Entry 3M3L (X-ray diffraction, 1.85 A resolution); this record covers chains A and D.

[Chain A (and D)]
Name: Glutamate receptor 2
Organism: Rattus norvegicus
Notes: chain D of this document is another copy of the same molecule, construct and numbering; everything in this record applies to it too
Reference sequence: P19491 (GRIA2_RAT); the construct has insertions or renumbered stretches relative to UniProt, so the offset changes along the chain: 4-117 = UniProt 414-527; 120-261 = UniProt 653-794
Amino-acid sequence (258 residues; numbered 4 to 261; the number before each row is that of its first residue):
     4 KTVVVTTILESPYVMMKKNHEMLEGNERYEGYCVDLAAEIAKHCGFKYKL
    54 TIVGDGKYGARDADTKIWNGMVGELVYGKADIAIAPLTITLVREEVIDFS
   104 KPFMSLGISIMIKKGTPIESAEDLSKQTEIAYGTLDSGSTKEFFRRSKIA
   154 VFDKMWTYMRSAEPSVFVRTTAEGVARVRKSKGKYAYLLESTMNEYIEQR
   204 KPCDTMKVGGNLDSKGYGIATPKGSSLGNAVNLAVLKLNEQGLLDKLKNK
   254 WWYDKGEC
Cystine bridges: C206-C261
Sequence notes: linker (118-119)
Bound ions: Zn2+: H46 (shared with 1 residue of chain G)
Ligand contacts:
  - glutamic acid (GLU): Y61, P89, L90, T91, R96, L138, G141, S142, T143, L192, E193, M196, Y220
  - P99 (2-[2,6-difluoro-4-({2-[(phenylsulfonyl)amino]ethyl}sulfanyl)phenoxy]acetamide): I92, K104, P105, F106, M107, S108, S217, K218, G219, V238, L239, N242, E243, L247
Swiss-Prot annotation at these positions:
  - binding site (L-glutamate): P89, T91, R96, S142, T143, E193
  - site: R64 (Interaction with the cone snail toxin Con-ikot-ikot), I121 (Crucial to convey clamshell closure to channel opening), R148 (Interaction with the cone snail toxin Con-ikot-ikot), K240 (Interaction with the cone snail toxin Con-ikot-ikot)
  - modified residue (Phosphoserine): S150, S184

[Chain A / chain D interface]
Contacting residue pairs (25):
  I92(A) - K104(D)
  T93(A) - E243(D)
  L94(A) - L239(D)  hydrophobic
  L94(A) - K240(D)
  L94(A) - E243(D)  hydrogen bond (backbone-side chain)
  E97(A) - K104(D)  salt bridge
  E97(A) - N235(D)  hydrogen bond
  E97(A) - L239(D)
  F102(A) - K104(D)  hydrogen bond (backbone-side chain)
  S103(A) - K104(D)
  K104(A) - E97(D)  salt bridge
  K104(A) - F102(D)  hydrogen bond (side chain-backbone)
  K104(A) - S103(D)
  P105(A) - P105(D)
  S217(A) - N242(D)  hydrogen bond (backbone-side chain)
  N235(A) - E97(D)  hydrogen bond
  L236(A) - L94(D)  hydrophobic
  L236(A) - E97(D)
  L239(A) - I92(D)  hydrophobic
  L239(A) - E97(D)
  K240(A) - L94(D)
  N242(A) - S217(D)  hydrogen bond (side chain-backbone)
  E243(A) - T93(D)
  E243(A) - L94(D)  hydrogen bond (side chain-backbone)
  Q244(A) - K151(D)
Also at the interface, not in a pair above, chain A (18 interface residues in all): L215, D216
Also at the interface, not in a pair above, chain D (18 interface residues in all): K218, L236, D248

[In short]
Chain A and chain D each contribute 18 residues to their interface, with 8 hydrogen bonds and 2 salt bridges.
Among the polar pairs are E97(A)-K104(D), L94(A)-E243(D) and E97(A)-N235(D). Bound to chain A: glutamic acid
and compound P99.
Chain A and chain D are both Glutamate receptor 2 (Rattus norvegicus); the structure, PEPA bound to the ligand
binding domain of GluA2 (flop form), was determined by X-ray diffraction together with 3M3F and 3M3K from the
same study.
